7EV9 - chains A and B of the 9 polymer chains in the assembly; structure by electron microscopy, 2.60 A resolution.

# Chain A
Protein: Particulate methane monooxygenase alpha subunit
Organism: Methylococcus capsulatus (strain ATCC 33009 / NCIMB 11132 / Bath)
Notes: EC 1.14.18.3
UniProtKB: G1UBD1 (PMOB_METCA); numbering as in UniProt (aligned over 1-414)
Sequence (414 residues; each row starts with the number of its first residue):
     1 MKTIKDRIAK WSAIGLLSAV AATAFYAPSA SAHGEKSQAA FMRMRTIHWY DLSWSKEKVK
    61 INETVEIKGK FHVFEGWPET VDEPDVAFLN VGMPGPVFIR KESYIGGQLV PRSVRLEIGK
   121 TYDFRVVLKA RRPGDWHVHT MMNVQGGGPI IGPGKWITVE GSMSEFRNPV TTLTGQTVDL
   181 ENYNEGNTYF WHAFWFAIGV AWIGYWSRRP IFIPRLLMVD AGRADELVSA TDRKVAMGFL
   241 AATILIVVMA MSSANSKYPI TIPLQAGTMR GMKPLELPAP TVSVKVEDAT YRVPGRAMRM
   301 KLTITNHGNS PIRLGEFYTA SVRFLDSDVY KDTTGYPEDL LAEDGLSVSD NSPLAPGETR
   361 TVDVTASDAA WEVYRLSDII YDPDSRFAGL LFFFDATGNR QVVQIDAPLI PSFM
Unresolved in the structure: 1-32
Ion coordination: Cu+ site 1 near H33 (its only coordinating residue here); Cu+ site 2: H48, H72; Cu+ site 3 near E316 (its only coordinating residue here); Cu+ site 4 near D395 (its only coordinating residue here)
Swiss-Prot annotation at these positions:
  - binding site (Cu cation): H33, H48, H72, H137, H139
  - mutagenesis: H48 (H48N: Impairs activity of soluble pmoB construct), H137 (H137A: Abolishes activity of soluble pmoB construct; when associated with A-139), H139 (H139A: Abolishes activity of soluble pmoB construct; when associated with A-137)

# Chain B
Protein: Particulate methane monooxygenase beta subunit
Organism: Methylococcus capsulatus (strain ATCC 33009 / NCIMB 11132 / Bath)
Notes: EC 1.14.18.3
UniProtKB: Q607G3 (PMOA_METCA); residue numbers follow UniProt; this construct covers 1-247
Sequence (247 residues; numbered 1 to 247; the number before each row is that of its first residue):
     1 MSAAQSAVRS HAEAVQVSRT IDWMALFVVF FVIVGSYHIH AMLTMGDWDF WSDWKDRRLW
    61 VTVTPIVLVT FPAAVQSYLW ERYRLPWGAT VCVLGLLLGE WINRYFNFWG WTYFPINFVF
   121 PASLVPGAII LDTVLMLSGS YLFTAIVGAM GWGLIFYPGN WPIIAPLHVP VEYNGMLMSI
   181 ADIQGYNYVR TGTPEYIRMV EKGTLRTFGK DVAPVSAFFS AFMSILIYFM WHFIGRWFSN
   241 ERFLQST
Unresolved in the structure: 1-6, 192-210, 246-247
Ion coordination: Cu+ near E100 (its only coordinating residue here)

# Interface between chain A and chain B
Contacting residue pairs (156):
  N90(A) - V189(B)
  N90(A) - R190(B)  hydrogen bond (side chain-backbone)
  V91(A) - V189(B)
  M93(A) - V189(B)  hydrophobic
  G95(A) - T112(B)
  P96(A) - T112(B)
  P96(A) - Y113(B)
  P96(A) - F114(B)
  P96(A) - Y188(B)  hydrophobic
  I99(A) - N187(B)
  I99(A) - Y188(B)  hydrophobic
  R100(A) - Y186(B)  hydrogen bond (side chain-backbone)
  R100(A) - N187(B)  hydrogen bond (backbone-side chain)
  R100(A) - V189(B)
  K101(A) - Y173(B)  hydrogen bond (backbone-side chain)
  K101(A) - Y186(B)
  E102(A) - N174(B)
  E102(A) - Y186(B)
  S103(A) - Y186(B)  hydrogen bond (backbone-side chain)
  L109(A) - Y173(B)
  L109(A) - N174(B)
  L109(A) - M176(B)  hydrophobic
  L109(A) - Y186(B)
  P111(A) - M176(B)
  P111(A) - M178(B)  hydrophobic
  P111(A) - Y186(B)  hydrophobic
  R112(A) - M176(B)
  R131(A) - W109(B)
  R131(A) - Y113(B)  hydrogen bond (side chain-backbone)
  R131(A) - P115(B)
  R131(A) - Y188(B)
  R132(A) - W111(B)
  R132(A) - Y113(B)
  M163(A) - Y113(B)  hydrophobic
  N168(A) - N187(B)  hydrogen bond
  N168(A) - Y188(B)
  V170(A) - V171(B)  hydrophobic
  T171(A) - V171(B)
  T172(A) - V169(B)
  T172(A) - P170(B)
  T172(A) - V171(B)
  T172(A) - I180(B)
  L173(A) - P170(B)  hydrogen bond (backbone-backbone)
  L173(A) - E172(B)
  L173(A) - L177(B)  hydrophobic
  L180(A) - N117(B)  hydrogen bond (backbone-side chain)
  L180(A) - I180(B)  hydrophobic
  L180(A) - I183(B)  hydrophobic
  L180(A) - Y188(B)
  E181(A) - N117(B)
  E181(A) - Y188(B)  hydrogen bond
  N182(A) - N117(B)
  Y183(A) - N117(B)  hydrogen bond (backbone-side chain)
  Y183(A) - P166(B)  hydrogen bond (side chain-backbone)
  Y183(A) - I180(B)  hydrophobic
  N184(A) - I163(B)  hydrogen bond (side chain-backbone)
  N184(A) - P166(B)
  N184(A) - L167(B)
  E185(A) - I116(B)
  N187(A) - P162(B)
  N187(A) - I163(B)
  T188(A) - F120(B)
  T188(A) - I163(B)
  Y189(A) - W101(B)  hydrophobic
  Y189(A) - Y105(B)
  Y189(A) - I116(B)
  W191(A) - P162(B)
  W191(A) - I163(B)  hydrophobic
  H192(A) - W101(B)
  H192(A) - P121(B)  hydrogen bond (side chain-backbone)
  H192(A) - A122(B)  hydrogen bond (side chain-backbone)
  H192(A) - I163(B)
  W195(A) - S123(B)
  W195(A) - V125(B)
  W195(A) - P126(B)  hydrophobic
  F196(A) - L94(B)
  F196(A) - L98(B)  hydrophobic
  I198(A) - I129(B)  hydrophobic
  G199(A) - T90(B)
  G199(A) - L94(B)
  V200(A) - L94(B)
  W202(A) - P86(B)
  W202(A) - W87(B)
  W202(A) - T90(B)
  W202(A) - D132(B)
  I203(A) - T90(B)
  I203(A) - V91(B)  hydrophobic
  I203(A) - L94(B)  hydrophobic
  W206(A) - P86(B)
  W206(A) - W87(B)
  W206(A) - M136(B)  hydrophobic
  S207(A) - R19(B)  hydrogen bond (backbone-side chain)
  R208(A) - R19(B)
  R209(A) - R19(B)  hydrogen bond (backbone-side chain)
  P210(A) - R19(B)
  P210(A) - D22(B)
  I211(A) - R19(B)
  I211(A) - D22(B)  hydrogen bond (backbone-side chain)
  I211(A) - L85(B)  hydrophobic
  I211(A) - W87(B)  hydrophobic
  F212(A) - S18(B)  hydrogen bond (backbone-side chain)
  F212(A) - D22(B)  hydrogen bond (backbone-side chain)
  F212(A) - A25(B)  hydrophobic
  F212(A) - L26(B)
  F212(A) - Y83(B)  hydrophobic
  I213(A) - S18(B)
  R215(A) - Y83(B)  hydrogen bond (side chain-backbone)
  R215(A) - R84(B)  hydrogen bond (side chain-backbone)
  R215(A) - L85(B)
  L216(A) - R82(B)  hydrogen bond (backbone-side chain)
  L216(A) - Y83(B)  hydrophobic
  V219(A) - E81(B)
  V219(A) - R82(B)
  D220(A) - R82(B)  salt bridge
  A224(A) - R84(B)
  L227(A) - Y83(B)
  L227(A) - R84(B)
  V228(A) - W80(B)  hydrophobic
  V228(A) - M136(B)  hydrophobic
  D232(A) - M136(B)
  R233(A) - M136(B)
  R233(A) - L137(B)  hydrogen bond (side chain-backbone)
  A236(A) - T133(B)
  A236(A) - M136(B)  hydrophobic
  L240(A) - I130(B)  hydrophobic
  L240(A) - T133(B)
  T243(A) - P126(B)
  T243(A) - I129(B)
  V247(A) - P126(B)  hydrophobic
  V247(A) - I155(B)  hydrophobic
  V247(A) - P158(B)  hydrophobic
  A250(A) - P162(B)  hydrophobic
  M251(A) - P158(B)  hydrophobic
  M251(A) - W161(B)
  A254(A) - P162(B)  hydrophobic
  N255(A) - W161(B)  hydrogen bond
  Y258(A) - P166(B)  hydrophobic
  Y258(A) - V169(B)  hydrophobic
  I260(A) - P170(B)
  T261(A) - A165(B)
  T261(A) - H168(B)
  I262(A) - H168(B)  hydrogen bond (backbone-backbone)
  I262(A) - P170(B)  hydrophobic
  I262(A) - L177(B)  hydrophobic
  I262(A) - M178(B)
  I262(A) - S179(B)
  P263(A) - R57(B)
  L264(A) - D53(B)
  L264(A) - K55(B)
  L264(A) - D56(B)
  L264(A) - H168(B)
  L264(A) - S179(B)
  L264(A) - A181(B)  hydrophobic
  L264(A) - D182(B)
  Q265(A) - L177(B)
  Q265(A) - D182(B)  hydrogen bond (backbone-side chain)
Interface residues without a listed pair, chain A (82 interface residues in all): F98, Y104, V110, N143, F166, T174, P214, M237, F239, I244, M269
Interface residues without a listed pair, chain B (82 interface residues in all): W23, V29, S52, W54, L79, L97, V134, G159, Q184, G185, T191

# In short
The chain A/chain B interface involves 82 residues from each chain; the contacts include 27 hydrogen bonds and
1 salt bridge. Polar pairs include D220(A)-R82(B), N90(A)-R190(B) and R100(A)-Y186(B). Curated annotation
(UniProt) lists 5 Cu cation-binding residues and 3 mutagenesis sites on chain A.
Here chain A is Particulate methane monooxygenase alpha subunit and chain B is Particulate methane
monooxygenase beta subunit, both from Methylococcus capsulatus (strain ATCC 33009 / NCIMB 11132 / Bath). Entry
7EV9 (cryoEM structure of particulate methane monooxygenase associated with Cu(I)) was determined by electron
microscopy.
